PDB entry 6A0K | X-ray diffraction, 1.94 A resolution | chains B and A

== Chain B (and A) ==
Protein: Cyclic maltosyl-maltose hydrolase
Organism: Arthrobacter globiformis
Notes: chain A of this document is another copy of the same molecule, construct and numbering; everything in this record applies to it too
Reference sequence: D2YYE1 (D2YYE1_ARTGO); residue numbers follow UniProt; this construct covers 2-450
Amino-acid sequence (471 residues; numbered -20 to 450; the number before each row is that of its first residue; numbers below 1 keep their minus sign (Met-20 is residue -20)):
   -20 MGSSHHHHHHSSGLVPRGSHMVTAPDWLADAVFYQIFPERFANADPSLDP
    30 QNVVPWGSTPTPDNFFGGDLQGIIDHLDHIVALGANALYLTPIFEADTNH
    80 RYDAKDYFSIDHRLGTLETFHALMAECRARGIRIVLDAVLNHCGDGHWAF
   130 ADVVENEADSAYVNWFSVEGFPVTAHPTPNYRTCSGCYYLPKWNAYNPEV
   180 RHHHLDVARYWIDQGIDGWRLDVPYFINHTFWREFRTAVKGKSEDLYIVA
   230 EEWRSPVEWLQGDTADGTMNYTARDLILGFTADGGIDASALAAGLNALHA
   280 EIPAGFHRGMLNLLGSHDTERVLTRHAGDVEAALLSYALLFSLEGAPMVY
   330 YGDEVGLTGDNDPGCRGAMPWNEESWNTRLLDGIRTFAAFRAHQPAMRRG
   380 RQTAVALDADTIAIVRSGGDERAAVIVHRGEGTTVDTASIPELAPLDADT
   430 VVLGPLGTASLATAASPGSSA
Unresolved in the structure: -20 to 1, 444-450 (chain A: -20 to 0)
Construct notes: expression tag (-20 to 1)
Ion coordination: Ca2+: Asn22, Asp24, Asp28, Gly46, Asp48
Reported in the primary citation:
  - catalytic residues: Asp201, Glu230
  - binding site for alpha-D-glucopyranose: Cys163, Ser164, Asp201, Tyr204, Glu230
  - conformationally variable residues (side-chain flip): Arg233
  - mutagenesis - Y204A: increased catalytic activity on CMM
  - mutagenesis - P203A/Y204N/F205E: decreased catalytic activity
  - mutagenesis - C163A, C163L, C163S, C163V, S164A: decreased catalytic activity on CMM
  - mutagenesis - P203A/Y204N/F205E, Y204A: increased catalytic activity on G4
  - specificity-determining residues: Cys163, Tyr168, Tyr204
  - mutagenesis - Y168A, Y168Q/Y204N, Y168Q/P203A/Y204N/F205E: decreased catalytic activity on pullulan
  - mutagenesis - Y168A: decreased catalytic activity on isopanose
  - mutagenesis - C163A, C163L, C163S, C163V: decreased catalytic activity on MM

== Interface between chain B and chain A ==
Pairs across the interface (49):
  Asp308(B) - Arg358(A)  salt bridge
  Glu310(B) - Arg358(A)  salt bridge
  Arg358(B) - Asp308(A)  salt bridge
  Arg358(B) - Glu310(A)  salt bridge
  Arg358(B) - Pro434(A)
  Arg358(B) - Leu435(A)
  Asp361(B) - Glu410(A)
  Asp361(B) - Pro434(A)
  Gly362(B) - Pro434(A)
  Thr365(B) - Glu410(A)
  Thr365(B) - Gly411(A)
  Thr365(B) - Val431(A)
  Thr365(B) - Leu432(A)
  Phe369(B) - Val431(A)  hydrophobic
  Gln373(B) - Thr429(A)
  Glu410(B) - Asp361(A)
  Glu410(B) - Thr365(A)
  Gly411(B) - Thr365(A)
  Leu425(B) - Asp426(A)
  Asp426(B) - Asp426(A)
  Asp426(B) - Ala427(A)
  Ala427(B) - Asp426(A)  hydrogen bond (backbone-side chain)
  Ala427(B) - Ala443(A)
  Asp428(B) - Leu425(A)
  Asp428(B) - Asp426(A)  hydrogen bond (side chain-backbone)
  Asp428(B) - Ala427(A)  hydrogen bond (side chain-backbone)
  Asp428(B) - Ala441(A)
  Thr429(B) - Gln373(A)
  Thr429(B) - Leu440(A)
  Thr429(B) - Ala441(A)  hydrogen bond (backbone-backbone)
  Val430(B) - Ser439(A)
  Val431(B) - Thr365(A)
  Val431(B) - Phe369(A)  hydrophobic
  Val431(B) - Ser439(A)  hydrogen bond (backbone-backbone)
  Leu432(B) - Thr365(A)
  Pro434(B) - Arg358(A)
  Pro434(B) - Asp361(A)
  Pro434(B) - Gly362(A)
  Pro434(B) - Thr365(A)
  Leu435(B) - Arg358(A)
  Ser439(B) - Val430(A)
  Ser439(B) - Val431(A)  hydrogen bond (backbone-backbone)
  Leu440(B) - Thr429(A)
  Ala441(B) - Ala427(A)
  Ala441(B) - Asp428(A)  hydrogen bond (backbone-backbone)
  Ala441(B) - Thr429(A)  hydrogen bond (backbone-backbone)
  Thr442(B) - Asp426(A)  hydrogen bond (side chain-backbone)
  Thr442(B) - Asp428(A)  hydrogen bond
  Ala443(B) - Asp428(A)  hydrogen bond (backbone-side chain)
Interface residues without a listed pair, chain B (27 interface residues in all): Thr357, Gly433
Interface residues without a listed pair, chain A (26 interface residues in all): Gly433, Thr442

== In short ==
Chain B and chain A form an interface of 27 and 26 residues respectively, with 11 hydrogen bonds and 4 salt
bridges. Polar pairs include Asp308(B)-Arg358(A), Glu310(B)-Arg358(A) and Ala427(B)-Asp426(A). From the paper:
catalytic residues Asp201(B) and Glu230(B); C163A, C163L and C163S of chain B, among others, reduce catalytic
activity on CMM; 10 substitutions were tested in all.
Chain B and chain A are both Cyclic maltosyl-maltose hydrolase (Arthrobacter globiformis); the structure,
Cyclic alpha-maltosyl-(1-->6)-maltose hydrolase from Arthrobacter globiformis, complex with panose, was
determined by X-ray diffraction (same publication as 5ZXG, 6A0J and 6A0L).
